7T22 - chains A and B of the 10 polymer chains in the assembly; structure by electron microscopy, 4.20 A resolution (low resolution: residue-level contacts below are approximate; hydrogen-bond / salt-bridge calls are withheld).

[Chain A (and B)]
Molecule: Replicative DNA helicase
Organism: Escherichia coli K-12
Notes: EC 3.6.4.12; chain B of this document is another copy of the same molecule, construct and numbering; everything in this record applies to it too
Reference sequence: P0ACB0 (DNAB_ECOLI); residue numbers follow UniProt; this construct covers 1-471
Sequence (471 residues; row label = number of the first residue in the row):
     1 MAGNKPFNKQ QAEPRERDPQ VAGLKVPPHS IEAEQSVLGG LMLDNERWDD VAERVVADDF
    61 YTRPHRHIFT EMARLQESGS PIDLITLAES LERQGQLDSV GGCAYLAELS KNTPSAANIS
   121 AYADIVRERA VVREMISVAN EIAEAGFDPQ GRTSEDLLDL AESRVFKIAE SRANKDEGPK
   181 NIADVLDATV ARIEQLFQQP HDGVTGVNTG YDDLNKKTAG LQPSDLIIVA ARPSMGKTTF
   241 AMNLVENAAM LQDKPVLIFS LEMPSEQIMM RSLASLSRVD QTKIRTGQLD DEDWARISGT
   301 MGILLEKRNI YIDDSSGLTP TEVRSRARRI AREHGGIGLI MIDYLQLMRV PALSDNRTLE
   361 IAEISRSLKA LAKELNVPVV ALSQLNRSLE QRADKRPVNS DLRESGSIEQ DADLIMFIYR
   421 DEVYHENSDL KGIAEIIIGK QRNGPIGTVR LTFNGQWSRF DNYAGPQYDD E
Not modelled in the structure: 1-23
Sequence notes: engineered mutation Cys103 (Phe in P0ACB0)
Residues lining bound ligands: ADP (adenosine-5'-diphosphate): Lys440, Gln441, Arg442, Asn443, Gly444, Pro445
Curated features (UniProtKB/Swiss-Prot):
  - binding site (ATP): Ser234, Lys237, Thr238, Arg442
  - mutagenesis: Pro81 (P81H: About 100-fold increased survival following 3000 Gy ionizing radiation), Ala130 (A130V: In dnaB8, dnaB43, dnaB454; temperature sensitive, no DNA replication at 42 degrees Celsius in vivo, in vitro decreased helicase activity at 30, at 42 degrees Celius almost no helicase, no ...), Met242 (M242I: In dnaB70; temperature sensitive, no DNA replication at 42 degrees Celsius in vivo, in vitro 25% helicase activity at 30, further decreased helicase at 42 degrees Celius, low ATPase activity ...), Gly299 (G299D: In dnaB252; temperature sensitive, no DNA replication at 42 degrees Celsius in vivo, in vitro no change in pRNA synthesis, 5'-3' helicase activity or ATPase at either temperature)

[Interface between chain A and chain B]
Residue-residue contacts (81):
  Glu46(A) - Arg332(B)
  Asp49(A) - Arg332(B)
  Glu53(A) - Arg329(B)
  Pro81(A) - Asn118(B)
  Asp83(A) - Asn118(B)
  Asp83(A) - Tyr122(B)
  Ile85(A) - Ser36(B)
  Ile85(A) - Pro114(B)
  Ile85(A) - Tyr122(B)
  Thr86(A) - Ala121(B)
  Glu89(A) - Ser30(B)
  Glu89(A) - Ile125(B)
  Glu89(A) - Arg129(B)
  Arg93(A) - Arg129(B)
  Asp176(A) - Ser315(B)
  Asp176(A) - Arg326(B)
  Glu177(A) - Asp313(B)
  Glu177(A) - Asp314(B)
  Glu177(A) - Ser315(B)
  Pro179(A) - Ile312(B)
  Pro179(A) - Ile330(B)
  Lys180(A) - Tyr311(B)
  Lys180(A) - Ile312(B)
  Asn181(A) - Ile310(B)
  Asn181(A) - Tyr311(B)
  Ile182(A) - Met269(B)
  Ile182(A) - Ile310(B)
  Ala183(A) - Leu305(B)
  Val185(A) - Ser265(B)
  Val185(A) - Met269(B)
  Leu186(A) - Met269(B)
  Leu186(A) - Leu273(B)
  Leu186(A) - Leu304(B)
  Thr189(A) - Met269(B)
  Thr189(A) - Met270(B)
  Val190(A) - Met301(B)
  Arg192(A) - Glu266(B)
  Ile193(A) - Ile284(B)
  Ile193(A) - Leu289(B)
  Glu194(A) - Trp294(B)
  Leu196(A) - Arg285(B)
  Phe197(A) - Gly287(B)
  His201(A) - Thr286(B)
  Gly203(A) - Thr286(B)
  Gly203(A) - Gln288(B)
  Thr205(A) - Arg285(B)
  Thr205(A) - Thr286(B)
  Thr218(A) - Arg285(B)
  Ala219(A) - Thr286(B)
  Thr358(A) - Arg403(B)
  Glu363(A) - Arg349(B)
  Arg366(A) - Arg349(B)
  Lys373(A) - Leu261(B)
  Asn399(A) - Arg387(B)
  Ser400(A) - Arg387(B)
  Ser400(A) - Glu390(B)
  Ser405(A) - Arg387(B)
  Gly406(A) - Arg387(B)
  Gly406(A) - Arg403(B)
  Ser407(A) - Arg403(B)
  Glu409(A) - Arg232(B)
  Glu409(A) - Pro233(B)
  Glu409(A) - Arg387(B)
  Gln410(A) - Pro233(B)
  Gln410(A) - Tyr344(B)
  Gln410(A) - Gln384(B)
  Gln410(A) - Leu385(B)
  Gln410(A) - Arg403(B)
  Lys440(A) - Pro233(B)
  Lys440(A) - Ser234(B)
  Gln441(A) - Arg285(B)
  Arg442(A) - Glu262(B)
  Arg442(A) - Met263(B)
  Arg442(A) - Arg271(B)
  Arg442(A) - Gln281(B)
  Asn443(A) - Gln267(B)
  Asn443(A) - Gln281(B)
  Asn443(A) - Arg285(B)
  Glu471(A) - Glu426(B)
  Glu471(A) - Asn427(B)
  Glu471(A) - Lys431(B)
Other interface residues (no listed pair), chain A (59 interface residues in all): Gly178, Asp202, Lys217, Gln222, Asp225, Leu359, Val398, Leu402, Ile408, Asp411, Gly439, Gly444, Pro445
Other interface residues (no listed pair), chain B (56 interface residues in all): Thr282, Arg308, Leu347, Arg357

[Summary]
The interface between chain A and chain B involves 59 residues on one side and 56 on the other. Ligands of
chain A: ADP. From UniProt: 4 ATP-binding residues and 4 mutagenesis sites on chain A.
Chain A and chain B are both Replicative DNA helicase (Escherichia coli K-12); the structure, E. coli DnaB
bound to three DnaG C-terminal domains, ssDNA, ADP and AlF4, was determined by electron microscopy.
